Entry 7SX3 (electron microscopy, 3.10 A resolution); this record covers chains A and B of the 5 polymer chains in the assembly.

# Chain A
Molecule: Sodium leak channel non-selective protein, Enhanced green fluorescent protein
From: Homo sapiens
UniProt: chimeric construct of Q8IZF0, A0A7G8ZY66: residues 1-1738 from Q8IZF0 (NALCN_HUMAN) positions 1-1738 (same numbers); residues 1760-2000 from A0A7G8ZY66 positions 1-241 (UniProt number = residue number - 1759)
Amino-acid sequence (2042 residues; numbered 1 to 2042; the number before each row is that of its first residue):
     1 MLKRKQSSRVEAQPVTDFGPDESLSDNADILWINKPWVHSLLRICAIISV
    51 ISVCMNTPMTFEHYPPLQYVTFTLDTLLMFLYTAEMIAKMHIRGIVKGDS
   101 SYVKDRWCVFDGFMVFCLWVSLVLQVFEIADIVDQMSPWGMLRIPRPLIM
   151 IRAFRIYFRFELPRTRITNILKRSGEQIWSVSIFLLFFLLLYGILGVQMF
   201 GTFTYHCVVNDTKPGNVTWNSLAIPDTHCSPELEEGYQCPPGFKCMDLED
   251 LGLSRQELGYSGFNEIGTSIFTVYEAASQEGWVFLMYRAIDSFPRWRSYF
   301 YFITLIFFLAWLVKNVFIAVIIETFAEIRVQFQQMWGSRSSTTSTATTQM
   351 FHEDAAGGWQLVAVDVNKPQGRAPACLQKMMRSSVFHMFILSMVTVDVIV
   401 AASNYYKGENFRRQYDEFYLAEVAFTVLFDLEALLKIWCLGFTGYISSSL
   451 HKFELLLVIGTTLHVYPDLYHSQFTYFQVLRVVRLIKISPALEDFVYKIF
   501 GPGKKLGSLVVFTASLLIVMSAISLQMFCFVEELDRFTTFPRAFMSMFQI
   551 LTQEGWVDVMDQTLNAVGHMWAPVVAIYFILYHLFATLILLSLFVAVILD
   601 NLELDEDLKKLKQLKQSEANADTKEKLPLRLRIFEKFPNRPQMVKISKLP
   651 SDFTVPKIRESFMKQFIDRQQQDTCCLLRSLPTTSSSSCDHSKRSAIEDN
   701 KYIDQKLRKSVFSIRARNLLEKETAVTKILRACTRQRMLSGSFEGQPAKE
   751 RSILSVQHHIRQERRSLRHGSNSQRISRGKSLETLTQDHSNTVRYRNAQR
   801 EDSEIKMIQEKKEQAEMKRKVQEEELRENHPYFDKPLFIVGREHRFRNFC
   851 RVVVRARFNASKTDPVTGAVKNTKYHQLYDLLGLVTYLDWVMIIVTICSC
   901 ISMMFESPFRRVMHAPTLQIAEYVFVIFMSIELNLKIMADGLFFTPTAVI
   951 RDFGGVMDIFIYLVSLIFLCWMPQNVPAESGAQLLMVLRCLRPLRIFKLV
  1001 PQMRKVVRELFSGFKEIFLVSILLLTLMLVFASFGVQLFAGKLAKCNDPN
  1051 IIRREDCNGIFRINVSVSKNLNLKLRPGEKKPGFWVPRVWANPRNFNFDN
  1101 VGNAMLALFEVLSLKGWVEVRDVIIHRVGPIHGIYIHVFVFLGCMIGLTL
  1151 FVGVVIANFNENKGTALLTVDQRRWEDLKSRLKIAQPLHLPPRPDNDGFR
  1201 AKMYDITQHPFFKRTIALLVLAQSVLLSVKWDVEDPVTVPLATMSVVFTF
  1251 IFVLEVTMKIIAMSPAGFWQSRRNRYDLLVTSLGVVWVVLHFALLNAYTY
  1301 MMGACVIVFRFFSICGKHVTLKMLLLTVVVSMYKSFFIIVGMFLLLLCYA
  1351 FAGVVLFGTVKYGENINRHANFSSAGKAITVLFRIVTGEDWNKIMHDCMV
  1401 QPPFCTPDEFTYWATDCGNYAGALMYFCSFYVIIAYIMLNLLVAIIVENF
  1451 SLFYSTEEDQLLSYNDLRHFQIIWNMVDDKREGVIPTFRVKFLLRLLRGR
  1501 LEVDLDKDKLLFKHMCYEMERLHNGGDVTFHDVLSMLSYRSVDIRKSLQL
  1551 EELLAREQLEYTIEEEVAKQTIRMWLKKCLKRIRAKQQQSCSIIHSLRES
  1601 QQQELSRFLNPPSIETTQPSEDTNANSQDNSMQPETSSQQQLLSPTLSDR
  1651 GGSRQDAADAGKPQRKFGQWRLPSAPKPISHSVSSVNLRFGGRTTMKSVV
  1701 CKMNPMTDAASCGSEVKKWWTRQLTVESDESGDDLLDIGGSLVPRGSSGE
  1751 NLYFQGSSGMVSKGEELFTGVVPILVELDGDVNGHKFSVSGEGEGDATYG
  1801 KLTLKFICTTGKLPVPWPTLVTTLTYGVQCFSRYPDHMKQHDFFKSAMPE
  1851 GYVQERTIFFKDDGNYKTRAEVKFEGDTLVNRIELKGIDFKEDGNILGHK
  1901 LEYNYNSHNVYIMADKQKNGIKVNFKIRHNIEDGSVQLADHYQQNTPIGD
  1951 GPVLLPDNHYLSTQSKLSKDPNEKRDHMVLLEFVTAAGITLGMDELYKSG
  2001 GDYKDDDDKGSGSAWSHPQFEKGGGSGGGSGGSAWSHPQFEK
Not modelled in the structure: 1-32, 92-106, 336-346, 365-374, 618-627, 670-710, 741-816, 859-875, 1599-2042
Sequence notes: linker (1739-1759); conflict Lys1966 (Ala207 in A0A7G8ZY66); expression tag (2001-2042)
Modified / non-standard residues: Tyr287 (O-sulfo-L-tyrosine; TYS)
Disulfide bonds: Cys207-Cys239, Cys229-Cys245, Cys1046-Cys1057, Cys1405-Cys1417
Covalently attached groups: N-acetylglucosamine (NAG) linked to Asn1064
Residues lining bound ligands:
  - N-acetylglucosamine (NAG; 2-acetamido-2-deoxy-beta-D-glucopyranose): Asn210, Asp211, Pro241, Gly242
  - phosphatidylethanolamine (PEV; (1S)-2-{[(2-aminoethoxy)(hydroxy)phosphoryl]oxy}-1-[(palmitoyloxy)methyl]ethyl stearate), molecule 1: Ile399, Ser403, Tyr405, Leu1029, Asn1100, Val1101, Gly1102
  - phosphatidylethanolamine (PEV), molecule 2: Leu881, Ile897, Val1000, Gln1002, Tyr1333, Phe1336, Phe1337, Val1340, Phe1343, Leu1344
  - phosphatidylethanolamine (PEV), molecule 3: Arg951, Asp952, Phe953, Gly954, Leu994, Phe997, Lys998, Arg1004, Val1007, Arg1008, Leu1010, Phe1011, Leu1345, Ile1433
  - phosphatidylethanolamine (PEV), molecule 4: Glu979, Leu1025, Met1028, Gly1102, Met1105, Leu1106, Phe1109, Tyr1420, Ala1421, Leu1424, Met1425, Cys1428, Ser1429, Val1432
UniProt features mapped onto this chain:
  - glycosylation (N-linked (GlcNAc...) asparagine): Asn210, Asn216, Asn1064

# Chain B
Molecule: Transmembrane protein FAM155A
From: Homo sapiens
UniProt: B1AL88 (F155A_HUMAN); residue numbers follow UniProt; this construct covers 1-458
Amino-acid sequence (483 residues; row label = number of the first residue in the row):
     1 MTRGAWMCRQYDDGLKIWLAAPRENEKPFIDSERAQKWRLSLASLLFFTV
    51 LLSDHLWFCAEAKLTRARDKEHQQQQRQQQQQQQQQRQRQQQQQQRRQQE
   101 PSWPALLASMGESSPAAQAHRLLSASSSPTLPPSPGDGGGGGGKGNRGKD
   151 DRGKALFLGNSAKPVWRLETCYPQGASSGQCFTVENADAVCARNWSRGAA
   201 GGDGQEVRSKHPTPLWNLSDFYLSFCNSYTLWELFSGLSSPNTLNCSLDV
   251 VLKEGGEMTTCRQCVEAYQDYDHHAQEKYEEFESVLHKYLQSEEYSVKSC
   301 PEDCKIVYKAWLCSQYFEVTQFNCRKTIPCKQYCLEVQTRCPFILPDNDE
   351 VIYGGLSSFICTGLYETFLTNDEPECCDVRREEKSNNPSKGTVEKSGSCH
   401 RTSLTVSSATRLCNSRLKLCVLVLILLHTVLTASAAQNTAGLSFGGINTL
   451 EENSTNEEGGSGGSDYKDDDDKGNSDYKDDDDK
Not modelled in the structure: 1-180, 192-216, 239-257, 370-372, 381-483
Sequence notes: expression tag (459-483)
Disulfide bonds: Cys191-Cys261, Cys226-Cys313, Cys304-Cys341, Cys324-Cys377, Cys330-Cys376, Cys334-Cys361
UniProt features mapped onto this chain:
  - glycosylation: Asn217 (N-linked (GlcNAc...) asparagine)

# Interface between chain A and chain B
Contacting residue pairs - 85 pairs, chain A then chain B:
  Asn220(A) - Lys288(B)
  Leu222(A) - Lys288(B)
  Ala223(A) - Lys288(B)
  Ile224(A) - Lys288(B)  hydrogen bond (backbone-backbone)
  Ile224(A) - Tyr289(B)
  Ile224(A) - Leu290(B)
  Thr227(A) - Leu290(B)
  Tyr237(A) - Leu290(B)
  Pro240(A) - Leu290(B)  hydrophobic
  Phe243(A) - His287(B)
  Phe243(A) - Lys288(B)
  Phe243(A) - Leu290(B)  hydrophobic
  Lys407(A) - Tyr365(B)
  Ala1044(A) - Leu364(B)  hydrophobic
  Asn1047(A) - Tyr353(B)  hydrogen bond (backbone-side chain)
  Pro1049(A) - Glu350(B)
  Pro1049(A) - Val351(B)  hydrophobic
  Pro1049(A) - Tyr353(B)
  Arg1054(A) - Glu366(B)  salt bridge
  Ile1060(A) - Trp311(B)  hydrophobic
  Ile1060(A) - Gln315(B)
  Arg1062(A) - Glu281(B)  salt bridge
  Ile1063(A) - Pro346(B)  hydrophobic
  Ile1063(A) - Tyr353(B)
  Asn1064(A) - Pro346(B)
  Asn1064(A) - Asp347(B)  hydrogen bond (backbone-backbone)
  Val1065(A) - Ile344(B)  hydrophobic
  Val1065(A) - Leu345(B)
  Ser1066(A) - Leu345(B)  hydrogen bond (backbone-backbone)
  Ser1066(A) - Pro346(B)
  Ser1066(A) - Asp347(B)
  Lys1081(A) - Asp347(B)  salt bridge
  Pro1082(A) - Lys288(B)
  Gly1083(A) - Val285(B)
  Phe1084(A) - Phe282(B)  hydrophobic
  Phe1084(A) - Ser358(B)
  Trp1085(A) - Lys278(B)
  Trp1085(A) - Glu281(B)  hydrogen bond
  Trp1085(A) - Tyr308(B)  hydrogen bond (backbone-side chain)
  Trp1085(A) - Trp311(B)
  Val1086(A) - Ser358(B)
  Val1086(A) - Phe359(B)  hydrophobic
  Pro1087(A) - Trp311(B)
  Pro1087(A) - Phe359(B)
  Pro1087(A) - Ile360(B)
  Val1089(A) - Ile360(B)
  Val1089(A) - Cys361(B)
  Val1089(A) - Thr362(B)
  Val1089(A) - Gly363(B)
  Trp1090(A) - Gly363(B)
  Trp1090(A) - Leu364(B)  hydrogen bond (backbone-backbone)
  Ala1091(A) - Ile360(B)  hydrophobic
  Asn1092(A) - Leu356(B)
  Asn1092(A) - Leu364(B)
  Pro1093(A) - Tyr353(B)
  Arg1094(A) - Gly354(B)  hydrogen bond (backbone-backbone)
  Arg1094(A) - Gly355(B)  hydrogen bond (side chain-backbone)
  Asn1095(A) - Gly354(B)  hydrogen bond (backbone-backbone)
  Asp1099(A) - Leu364(B)
  Val1123(A) - Ile352(B)  hydrophobic
  Arg1127(A) - Ile352(B)  hydrogen bond (side chain-backbone)
  Lys1361(A) - Tyr295(B)
  Lys1361(A) - Gln338(B)  hydrogen bond (side chain-backbone)
  Lys1361(A) - Thr339(B)
  Lys1361(A) - Cys341(B)  hydrogen bond (side chain-backbone)
  Tyr1362(A) - Glu294(B)
  Tyr1362(A) - Tyr295(B)  hydrogen bond (backbone-backbone)
  Tyr1362(A) - Phe343(B)
  Gly1363(A) - Phe343(B)
  Glu1364(A) - Phe343(B)
  Glu1364(A) - Leu345(B)
  Glu1364(A) - Gly355(B)
  Asn1367(A) - Gln291(B)
  Arg1368(A) - Gln291(B)  hydrogen bond (backbone-side chain)
  Arg1368(A) - Glu294(B)
  Pro1403(A) - Leu335(B)
  Pro1403(A) - Gln338(B)
  Pro1403(A) - Thr339(B)  hydrogen bond (backbone-side chain)
  Phe1404(A) - Gln338(B)
  Cys1405(A) - Thr339(B)
  Thr1406(A) - Lys298(B)
  Thr1406(A) - Thr339(B)
  Ala1414(A) - Lys298(B)
  Thr1415(A) - Val297(B)
  Asp1416(A) - Ser296(B)  hydrogen bond
Interface residues without a listed pair, chain A (60 interface residues in all): Pro225, Tyr406, Phe909, Gly1041, Lys1045, Phe1061, Lys1080, Glu1119, Asp1122, Thr1359, Asp1408
Interface residues without a listed pair, chain B (45 interface residues in all): Leu312, Cys334, Asp349

# Overview
60 residues of chain A face 45 of chain B across their interface; the contacts include 17 hydrogen bonds and 3
salt bridges. Polar pairs include Arg1054(A)-Glu366(B), Arg1062(A)-Glu281(B) and Lys1081(A)-Asp347(B). Bound
to chain A: N-acetylglucosamine and 4 copies of phosphatidylethanolamine.
Chain A is Sodium leak channel non-selective protein, Enhanced green fluorescent protein and chain B is
Transmembrane protein FAM155A, both from Homo sapiens; the structure, Human NALCN-FAM155A-UNC79-UNC80
channelosome with CaM bound, conformation 1/2, was determined by electron microscopy (same publication as
7SX4).
